9BHA - chains B and Y of the 4 polymer chains in the assembly; structure by electron microscopy, 3.50 A resolution.

== Chain B ==
Molecule: DNA polymerase theta
Organism: Homo sapiens
Notes: EC 3.6.4.12, 2.7.7.7, 2.7.7.49
UniProt: O75417 (DPOLQ_HUMAN); residues 2-894 here = UniProt positions 2-894
Sequence (893 residues; each row starts with the number of its first residue):
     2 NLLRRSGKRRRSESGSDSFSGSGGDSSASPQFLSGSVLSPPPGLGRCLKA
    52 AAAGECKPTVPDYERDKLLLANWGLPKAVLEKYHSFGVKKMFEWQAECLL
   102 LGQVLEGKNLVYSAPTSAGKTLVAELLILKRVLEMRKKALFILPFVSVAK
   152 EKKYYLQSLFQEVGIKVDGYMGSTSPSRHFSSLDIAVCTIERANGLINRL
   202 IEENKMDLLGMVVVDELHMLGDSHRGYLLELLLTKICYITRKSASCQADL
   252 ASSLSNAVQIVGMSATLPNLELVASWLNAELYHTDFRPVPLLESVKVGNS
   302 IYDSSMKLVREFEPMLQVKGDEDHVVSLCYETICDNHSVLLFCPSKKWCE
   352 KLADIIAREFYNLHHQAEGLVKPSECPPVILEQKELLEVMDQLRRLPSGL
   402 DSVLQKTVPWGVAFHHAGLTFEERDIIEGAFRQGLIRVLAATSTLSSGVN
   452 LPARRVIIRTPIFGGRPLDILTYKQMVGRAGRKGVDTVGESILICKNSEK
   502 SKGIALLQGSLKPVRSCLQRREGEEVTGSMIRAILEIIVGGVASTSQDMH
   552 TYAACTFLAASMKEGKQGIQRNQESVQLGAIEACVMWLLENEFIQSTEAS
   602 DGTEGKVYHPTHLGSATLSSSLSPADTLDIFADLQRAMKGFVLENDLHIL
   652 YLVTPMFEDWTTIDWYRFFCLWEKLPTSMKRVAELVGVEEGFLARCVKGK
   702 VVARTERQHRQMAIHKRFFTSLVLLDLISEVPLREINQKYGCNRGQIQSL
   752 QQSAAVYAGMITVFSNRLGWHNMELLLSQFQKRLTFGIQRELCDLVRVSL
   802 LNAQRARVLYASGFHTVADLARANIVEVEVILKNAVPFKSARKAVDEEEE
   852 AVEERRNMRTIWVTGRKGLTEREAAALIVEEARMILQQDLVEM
Disordered / not traced: 2-66, 247-255, 369-376, 567-576, 864-869, 893-894
UniProt features mapped onto this chain:
  - motif: Asp216 to His219 (DEAH box)
  - binding site (ATP): Gln96, Ala115 to Thr122
  - mutagenesis: Lys121 (K121M: Abolished ATPase activity)
What the authors report for this chain:
  - binding site for Stem-loop DNA with microhomology in the 3' overhang (chain Y): Lys348, Lys352, Arg467, Lys497
  - binding site for Stem-loop DNA with microhomology in the 3' overhang: Val147, Gly173, Thr190, Arg193, Arg200, Arg226, Lys347, Ala418, Arg425, Thr443, Thr445, Gly465 to Arg467, Ser622, Val757, Met761

== Chain Y ==
Molecule: Stem-loop DNA with microhomology in the 3' overhang
Sequence (56 nucleotides; row label = number of the first residue in the row):
     1 TTTTTTTTTTTTTTTTCACTGTGAGCTTAGCGTTAGAGTAGGTTTTTTTG
    51 CCCGGG
Disordered / not traced: 1-18, 55-56

== How chain B and chain Y interact ==
Residue-residue contacts (54; chain B residue first):
  Phe146(B) with DT39(Y), phosphate contact; DA40(Y), phosphate contact
  Val147(B) with DA40(Y), hydrogen bond to the phosphate
  Met172(B) with DG41(Y), phosphate contact
  Gly173(B) with DG41(Y), hydrogen bond to the phosphate
  Ser174(B) with DG42(Y), base contact
  Thr190(B) with DA40(Y), phosphate contact; DG41(Y), hydrogen bond to the phosphate
  Glu192(B) with DA40(Y), sugar contact; DG41(Y), sugar contact
  Arg193(B) with DG41(Y), phosphate contact; DG42(Y), salt bridge to the phosphate; DT43(Y), base contact
  Gly196(B) with DG42(Y), phosphate contact
  Arg200(B) with DG42(Y), salt bridge to the phosphate; DT43(Y), salt bridge to the phosphate
  Arg226(B) with DA40(Y), sugar contact
  Ser346(B) with DG36(Y), phosphate contact; DA37(Y), phosphate contact
  Lys347(B) with DA37(Y), salt bridge to the phosphate; DG38(Y), salt bridge to the phosphate
  Lys348(B) with DA24(Y), hydrogen bond to the phosphate; DG25(Y), salt bridge to the phosphate; DA35(Y), phosphate contact; DG36(Y), salt bridge to the phosphate
  Trp349(B) with DG23(Y), sugar contact; DA24(Y), phosphate contact
  Lys352(B) with DA24(Y), salt bridge to the phosphate
  His417(B) with DG38(Y), phosphate contact
  Ala418(B) with DG38(Y), hydrogen bond to the phosphate
  Arg425(B) with DT39(Y), salt bridge to the phosphate
  Thr443(B) with DA37(Y), phosphate contact; DG38(Y), hydrogen bond to the phosphate
  Ser444(B) with DA37(Y), hydrogen bond to the base; DG38(Y), hydrogen bond to the sugar
  Thr445(B) with DG38(Y), sugar contact; DT39(Y), phosphate contact
  Gly466(B) with DT20(Y), base contact; DG21(Y), sugar contact
  Arg467(B) with DT20(Y), hydrogen bond to the base; DA37(Y), hydrogen bond to the base
  Lys497(B) with DG23(Y), salt bridge to the phosphate
  Ser620(B) with DG42(Y), sugar contact
  Ser621(B) with DG42(Y), sugar contact
  Ser622(B) with DG41(Y), hydrogen bond to the phosphate; DG42(Y), hydrogen bond to the phosphate
  Phe658(B) with DA40(Y), base contact
  Val757(B) with DG41(Y), base contact; DG42(Y), base contact
  Tyr758(B) with DG41(Y), base contact
  Gly760(B) with DG42(Y), base contact
  Met761(B) with DG41(Y), sugar contact; DG42(Y), sugar contact
  Gln782(B) with DG42(Y), base contact
Interface residues without a listed pair, chain B (45 interface residues in all): Ser148, Ser176, Pro177, Pro345, Ile463, Pro468, Glu500, Thr663, Ser754, Ala756, Val764
Interface residues without a listed pair, chain Y (16 interface residues in all): DT22, DT44

== Overview ==
45 residues of chain B face 16 of chain Y across their interface; the contacts include 12 hydrogen bonds and
10 salt bridges. Among the polar pairs are Ser444(B)-DA37(Y), Arg467(B)-DT20(Y) and Arg467(B)-DA37(Y). The
paper reports a binding site for Stem-loop DNA with microhomology in the 3' overhang at Val147(B), Gly173(B)
and Thr190(B) among others; a binding site for Stem-loop DNA with microhomology in the 3' overhang (chain Y)
at Lys348(B), Lys352(B) and Arg467(B) among others.
Chain B is DNA polymerase theta (Homo sapiens) and chain Y is Stem-loop DNA with microhomology in the 3'
overhang; the structure, Human DNA polymerase theta helicase domain dimer bound to DNA in the microhomology
annealed conformation, was determined by electron microscopy (same publication as 9BH6, 9BH7, 9BH8 and 9BH9).
